6VJ5 - chains B and C of the 3 polymer chains in the assembly; structure by X-ray diffraction, 2.40 A resolution.

[Chain B]
Name: PPE family protein PPE41
From: Mycobacterium tuberculosis (strain ATCC 25618 / H37Rv)
UniProt: Q79FE1 (PPE41_MYCTU); residue numbers follow UniProt; this construct covers 1-194
Sequence (194 residues; row label = number of the first residue in the row):
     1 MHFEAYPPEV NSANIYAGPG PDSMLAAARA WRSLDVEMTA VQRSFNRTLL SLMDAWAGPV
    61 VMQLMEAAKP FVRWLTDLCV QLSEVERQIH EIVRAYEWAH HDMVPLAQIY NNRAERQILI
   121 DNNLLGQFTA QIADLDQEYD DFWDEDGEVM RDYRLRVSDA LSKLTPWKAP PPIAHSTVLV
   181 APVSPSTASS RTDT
Disordered / not traced: 175-194
Differences from the reference sequence: engineered mutation Leu124 (Ala in Q79FE1)
Swiss-Prot annotation at these positions:
  - mutagenesis: Leu125 (L125E/R: Does not affect formation of the PE25/PPE41 dimer, but abolishes EspG5 binding to PE25/PPE41), Gln127 (Q127I: Does not disrupt the interaction with EspG5), Thr129 to Ala130 (Does not affect formation of the PE25/PPE41 dimer, but abolishes EspG5 binding to PE25/PPE41), Ala130 (A130I: Does not disrupt the interaction with EspG5)

[Chain C]
Name: ESX-5 secretion-associated protein EspG5
From: Mycobacterium marinum (strain ATCC BAA-535 / M)
UniProt: B2HSU5 (ESPG5_MYCMM); residue numbers follow UniProt; this construct covers 1-300
Sequence (300 residues; row label = number of the first residue in the row):
     1 MDQQSTRTDI TVNVDGFWML QALLDIRHVA PELRCRPYVS TDSNDWLNEH PGMAVMREQG
    61 IVVGDTVNEQ VAARMRVLAA PDLEVVALLS RGKLLYGVVD NEDQPPGSRD IPDNEFRVVL
   121 ARRGQHWVSA VRVGNDITVD DVSVSDSASI AALVIDGLES IHHADPAAIN AVNVPLEEML
   181 EATKSWQESG FNVFSGGDLR RMGISASTVA ALGQALSDPA AEVAVYARQY RDDAKGPSAS
   241 VLSLKDGSGG RIALYQQART AGSGEAWLAI CPATPQLVQV GVKTVLDTLP YGEWKTHSRV
Disordered / not traced: 1-7, 260-264, 299-300

[Chain B / chain C interface]
Contacting residue pairs - 59 pairs, chain B then chain C:
  His2(B) - Trp46(C)
  Glu4(B) - Val39(C)
  Glu4(B) - Thr41(C)
  Glu4(B) - Trp46(C)
  Ala5(B) - Arg36(C)
  Pro7(B) - Pro106(C)
  Pro7(B) - Gly107(C)
  Arg116(B) - Arg34(C)
  Arg116(B) - Tyr96(C)  hydrogen bond (side chain-backbone)
  Arg116(B) - Val98(C)
  Ile120(B) - Tyr96(C)  hydrophobic
  Asp121(B) - Lys184(C)  hydrogen bond (backbone-side chain)
  Asn122(B) - Lys184(C)
  Asn123(B) - Tyr96(C)  hydrogen bond
  Leu124(B) - Thr183(C)
  Leu124(B) - Gln187(C)
  Leu124(B) - Phe191(C)  hydrophobic
  Leu124(B) - Leu216(C)
  Leu124(B) - Lys245(C)  hydrogen bond (backbone-side chain)
  Leu125(B) - Met179(C)  hydrophobic
  Leu125(B) - Leu180(C)  hydrophobic
  Leu125(B) - Thr183(C)
  Leu125(B) - Ser243(C)
  Leu125(B) - Leu254(C)  hydrophobic
  Leu125(B) - Leu268(C)  hydrophobic
  Gly126(B) - Tyr96(C)
  Gly126(B) - Val241(C)
  Gln127(B) - Val241(C)  hydrogen bond (side chain-backbone)
  Gln127(B) - Gln256(C)  hydrogen bond
  Gln127(B) - Leu268(C)
  Thr129(B) - Leu88(C)
  Thr129(B) - Tyr96(C)
  Thr129(B) - Tyr226(C)
  Ala130(B) - Tyr226(C)  hydrophobic
  Ala130(B) - Pro237(C)  hydrophobic
  Ala133(B) - Pro31(C)
  Ala133(B) - Glu32(C)
  Ala133(B) - Tyr226(C)
  Ala133(B) - Arg228(C)
  Asp134(B) - Pro237(C)
  Asp136(B) - Arg34(C)  salt bridge
  Gln137(B) - His28(C)
  Gln137(B) - Val29(C)
  Gln137(B) - Pro31(C)
  Tyr139(B) - Gly107(C)  hydrogen bond (side chain-backbone)
  Asp140(B) - Arg109(C)  salt bridge
  Trp143(B) - Arg36(C)
  Trp143(B) - Pro37(C)
  Trp143(B) - Gly107(C)
  Trp143(B) - Arg109(C)
  Asp144(B) - Arg27(C)  salt bridge
  Asp144(B) - Tyr38(C)
  Asp144(B) - Val39(C)
  Glu148(B) - Val39(C)
  Arg151(B) - Val39(C)
  Arg151(B) - Ser40(C)  hydrogen bond (side chain-backbone)
  Arg151(B) - Thr41(C)
  Arg154(B) - Asp42(C)  salt bridge
  Leu155(B) - Asp42(C)
Other interface residues (no listed pair), chain B (30 interface residues in all): Glu9, Phe128, Gly147
Other interface residues (no listed pair), chain C (42 interface residues in all): Lys93, Leu95, Leu176, Ala224, Ser240, Tyr255

[In short]
The interface between chain B and chain C involves 30 residues on one side and 42 on the other; the contacts
include 8 hydrogen bonds and 4 salt bridges. Among the polar pairs are Asp136(B)-Arg34(C), Asp140(B)-Arg109(C)
and Asp144(B)-Arg27(C).
Here chain B is PPE family protein PPE41 (Mycobacterium tuberculosis (strain ATCC 25618 / H37Rv)) and chain C
is ESX-5 secretion-associated protein EspG5 (Mycobacterium marinum (strain ATCC BAA-535 / M)). Entry 6VJ5
(Structure of PE25-PPE41(A124L) in complex with EspG5 chaperone from the type VII (ESX-5) secretion system)
was determined by X-ray diffraction.
